PDB entry 4MZ2 | X-ray diffraction, 1.72 A resolution | chain A

== Chain A ==
Protein: Sodium channel subunit beta-4
Source organism: Homo sapiens
UniProt: Q8IWT1 (SCN4B_HUMAN); residue numbers follow UniProt; this construct covers 32-157
Amino-acid sequence (129 residues; each row starts with the number of its first residue):
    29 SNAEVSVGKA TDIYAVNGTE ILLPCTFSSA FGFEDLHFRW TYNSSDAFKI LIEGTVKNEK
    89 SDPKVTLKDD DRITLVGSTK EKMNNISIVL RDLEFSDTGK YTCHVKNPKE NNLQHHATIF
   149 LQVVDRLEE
Not modelled in the structure: 29-38, 107-110, 154-157
Sequence notes: expression tag (29-31); engineered mutation Ala58 (Cys in Q8IWT1)
Disulfide bonds: Cys53-Cys131
UniProt features mapped onto this chain:
  - glycosylation (N-linked (GlcNAc...) asparagine): Asn45, Asn71, Asn113
  - mutagenesis: Cys131 (C131A/W: Decreases protein stability. Causes conformation changes that impair interaction with the alpha subunit)
What the authors report for this chain:
  - post-translational modification sites: Asn45, Asn71, Asn113 (proposed by the authors, not directly observed)
  - mutagenesis - C58A (42.2 +/- 0.2 degC): unchanged stability
  - mutagenesis - C131A (35.1 +/- 0.4 degC): decreased stability
  - mutagenesis - C58A: unchanged expression

== Summary ==
From UniProt: one mutagenesis site. From the paper: C131A reduces stability; modification sites Asn45, Asn71
and Asn113.
Chain A is Sodium channel subunit beta-4 (Homo sapiens); the structure, Crystal structure of the voltage-gated
sodium channel beta 4 subunit extracellular domain, was determined by X-ray diffraction together with 4MZ3
from the same study.
